Entry 9DCI (electron microscopy, 4.07 A resolution (low resolution: residue-level contacts below are approximate; hydrogen-bond / salt-bridge calls are withheld)); this record covers chains A and B.

[Chain A (and B)]
Protein: ATP-dependent DNA helicase UvrD1
Organism: Mycobacterium tuberculosis
Notes: EC 5.6.2.4; chain B of this document is another copy of the same molecule, construct and numbering; everything in this record applies to it too
UniProt: P9WMQ1 (UVRD1_MYCTU); residues 1-771 here = UniProt positions 1-771
Amino-acid sequence (771 residues; each row starts with the number of its first residue):
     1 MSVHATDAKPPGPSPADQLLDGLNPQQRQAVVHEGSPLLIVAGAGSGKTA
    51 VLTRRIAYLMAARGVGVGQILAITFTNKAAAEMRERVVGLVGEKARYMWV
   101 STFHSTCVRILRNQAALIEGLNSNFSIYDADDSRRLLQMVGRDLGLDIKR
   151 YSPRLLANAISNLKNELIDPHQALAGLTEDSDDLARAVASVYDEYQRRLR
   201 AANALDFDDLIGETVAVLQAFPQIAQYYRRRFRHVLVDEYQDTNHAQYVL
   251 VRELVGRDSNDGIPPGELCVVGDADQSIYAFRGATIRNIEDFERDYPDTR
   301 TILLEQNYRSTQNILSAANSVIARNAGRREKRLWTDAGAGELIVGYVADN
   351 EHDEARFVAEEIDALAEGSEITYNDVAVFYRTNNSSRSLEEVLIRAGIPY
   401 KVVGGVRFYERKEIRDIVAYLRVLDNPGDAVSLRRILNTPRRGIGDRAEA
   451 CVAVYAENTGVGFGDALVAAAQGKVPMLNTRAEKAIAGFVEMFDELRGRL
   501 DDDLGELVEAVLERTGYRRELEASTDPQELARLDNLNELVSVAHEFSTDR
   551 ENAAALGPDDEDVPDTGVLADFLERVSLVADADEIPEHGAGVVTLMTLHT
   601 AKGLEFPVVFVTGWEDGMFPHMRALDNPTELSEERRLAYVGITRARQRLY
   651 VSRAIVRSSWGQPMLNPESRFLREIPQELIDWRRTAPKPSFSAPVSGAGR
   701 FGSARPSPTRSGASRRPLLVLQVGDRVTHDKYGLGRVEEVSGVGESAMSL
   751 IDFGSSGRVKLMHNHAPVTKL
Unresolved in the structure: 1-15, 686-718, 770-771
Curated features (UniProtKB/Swiss-Prot):
  - binding site (ATP): Gly-45 to Ala-50, Arg-309
  - modified residue: Ser-2 (N-acetylserine)
  - mutagenesis: Gln-276 (Q276R: Loss of ATPase and DNA unwinding, partially inhibits DNA strand exchange)
From the paper describing this entry:
  - self-association interface (contacts with another copy of this molecule); pairs are residue here / residue on that copy: Cys-451/Cys-451 (disulfide), Asn-77, Val-452, Lys-474

[How chain A and chain B interact]
Disulfides between the chains: Cys-451(A)/Cys-451(B)
Residue-residue contacts (33; chain A residue first):
  Ala-81(A) / Glu-85(B)
  Arg-84(A) / Glu-85(B)
  Glu-85(A) / Arg-84(B)
  Glu-85(A) / Glu-85(B)
  Glu-85(A) / Val-88(B)
  Gly-89(A) / Gly-89(B)
  Arg-109(A) / Glu-587(B)
  Arg-112(A) / Glu-587(B)
  Asn-113(A) / Pro-586(B)
  Asn-113(A) / Glu-587(B)
  Asn-113(A) / Gly-589(B)
  Asn-113(A) / Ala-590(B)
  Ala-116(A) / Glu-584(B)
  Asn-122(A) / Glu-584(B)
  Ser-123(A) / Asp-583(B)
  Ser-123(A) / Glu-584(B)
  Asn-124(A) / Asp-583(B)
  Arg-231(A) / Gly-589(B)
  Cys-451(A) / Cys-451(B)  disulfide
  Val-454(A) / Ala-450(B)
  Val-454(A) / Tyr-455(B)
  Tyr-455(A) / Tyr-455(B)
  Tyr-455(A) / Met-477(B)
  Met-477(A) / Met-477(B)
  Asn-479(A) / Asn-458(B)
  Asp-583(A) / Ser-123(B)
  Asp-583(A) / Asn-124(B)
  Glu-584(A) / Ser-123(B)
  Glu-584(A) / Asn-124(B)
  Pro-586(A) / Arg-112(B)
  Glu-587(A) / Arg-112(B)
  Gly-589(A) / Asn-113(B)
  Ala-590(A) / Asn-113(B)
Interface residues without a listed pair, chain A (26 interface residues in all): Val-88, Glu-93, Glu-449
Interface residues without a listed pair, chain B (28 interface residues in all): Arg-86, Glu-93, Val-108, Arg-109, Ala-116, Val-454, Glu-457, Ile-585, His-588

[In short]
26 residues of chain A and 28 residues of chain B are in contact; the contacts include 1 disulfide bond.
Curated annotation (UniProt) lists 7 ATP-binding residues and one mutagenesis site on chain A. From the paper:
a self-association interface involving Asn-77(A), Cys-451(A) and Val-452(A) among others.
Both chains are ATP-dependent DNA helicase UvrD1 (Mycobacterium tuberculosis). Entry 9DCI (Mycobacterium
tuberculosis UvrD1 dimer: apo compact conformation) was determined by electron microscopy together with 9DGY
and 9DES from the same study.
